Entry 3US1 (X-ray diffraction, 2.80 A resolution); this record covers chains A and D of the 3 polymer chains in the assembly.

[Chain A (and D)]
Name: Tumor protein 63
Organism: Homo sapiens
Notes: fragment: DNA binding domain; chain D of this document is another copy of the same molecule, construct and numbering; everything in this record applies to it too
Reference sequence: Q9H3D4 (P63_HUMAN); residues 127-323 here correspond to UniProt positions 166-362 (UniProt number = residue number + 39)
Sequence (203 residues; each row starts with the number of its first residue):
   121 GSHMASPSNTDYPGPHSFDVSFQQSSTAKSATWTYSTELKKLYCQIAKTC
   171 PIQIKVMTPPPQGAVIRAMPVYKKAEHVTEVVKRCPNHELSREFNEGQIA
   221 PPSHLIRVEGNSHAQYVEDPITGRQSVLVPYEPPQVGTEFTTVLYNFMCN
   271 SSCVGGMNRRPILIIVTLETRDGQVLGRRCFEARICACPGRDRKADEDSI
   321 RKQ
Disordered / not traced: 121-125, 148, 320-323 (chain D: 121-130, 144-151, 321-323)
Differences from the reference sequence: expression tag (121-126)
Ion coordination: Zn2+: Cys205, His208, Cys269, Cys273
UniProt features mapped onto this chain:
  - DNA-binding region: Asp131 to Gln323
  - region: Arg313 to Gln323 (Interaction with HIPK2)
  - binding site (Zn(2+)): Cys205, His208, Cys269, Cys273
Reported in the primary citation:
  - self-association interface (contacts with another copy of this molecule); pairs are residue here / residue on that copy: Lys168-Lys168 (water-mediated contact), Lys193, Ser211

[Chain A / chain D interface]
Contacting residue pairs (3):
  Ala195(A) - Gly217(D)
  Glu196(A) - Arg212(D)  hydrogen bond (backbone-side chain)
  Glu196(A) - Glu216(D)

[In short]
2 residues of chain A face 3 of chain D across their interface; the contacts include 1 hydrogen bond. Its one
hydrogen-bonded contact is Glu196(A)-Arg212(D). UniProt lists a DNA-binding region and 4 Zn2+-binding residues
on chain A. The paper reports a self-association interface involving Lys168(A), Lys193(A) and Ser211(A).
Chain A and chain D are both Tumor protein 63 (Homo sapiens); the structure, Structure of p63 DNA Binding
Domain in Complex with a 22 Base Pair Response Element Containing ..., was determined by X-ray diffraction
(same publication as 3US0 and 3US2).
